3AZG - chains D and I of the 10 polymer chains in the assembly; structure by X-ray diffraction, 2.40 A resolution.

== Chain D ==
Molecule: Histone H2B type 1-J
From: Homo sapiens
UniProtKB: P06899 (H2B1J_HUMAN); residues 0-125 here correspond to UniProt positions 1-126 (UniProt number = residue number + 1)
Sequence (129 residues; each row starts with the number of its first residue; numbers below 1 keep their minus sign (Gly-3 is residue -3)):
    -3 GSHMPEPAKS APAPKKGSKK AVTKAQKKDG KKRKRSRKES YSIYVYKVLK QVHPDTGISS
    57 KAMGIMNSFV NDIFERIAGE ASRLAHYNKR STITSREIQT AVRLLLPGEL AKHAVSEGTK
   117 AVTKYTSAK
Not modelled in the structure: -3 to 30, 125
Construct notes: expression tag (-3 to -1)
UniProt features mapped onto this chain:
  - modified residue: Pro1 (N-acetylproline), Glu2 (ADP-ribosyl glutamic acid), Lys5 (N6-(2-hydroxyisobutyryl)lysine), Ser6 (ADP-ribosylserine), Lys11 (N6-(beta-hydroxybutyryl)lysine), Lys12 (N6-(2-hydroxyisobutyryl)lysine), Ser14 (Phosphoserine), Lys15 (N6-acetyllysine), Lys16 (N6-(beta-hydroxybutyryl)lysine), Lys20 (N6-(2-hydroxyisobutyryl)lysine), Lys23 (N6-(2-hydroxyisobutyryl)lysine), Lys24 (N6-(2-hydroxyisobutyryl)lysine), Lys34 (N6-(2-hydroxyisobutyryl)lysine), Glu35 (PolyADP-ribosyl glutamic acid), Ser36 (Phosphoserine), Lys43 (N6-(2-hydroxyisobutyryl)lysine), Lys46 (N6-(2-hydroxyisobutyryl)lysine), Lys57 (N6,N6-dimethyllysine), Arg79 (Dimethylated arginine), Lys85 (N6,N6,N6-trimethyllysine) and 6 more in UniProt
  - glycosylation: Ser112 (O-linked (GlcNAc) serine)
  - cross-link (Glycyl lysine isopeptide (Lys-Gly)): Lys5 (interchain with G-Cter in SUMO2), Lys20 (interchain with G-Cter in SUMO2), Lys34 (interchain with G-Cter in ubiquitin), Lys120 (interchain with G-Cter in ubiquitin)

== Chain I ==
Molecule: 146-nt DNA strand
Sequence (146 nucleotides; row label = number of the first residue in the row):
     1 ATCAATATCC ACCTGCAGAT TCTACCAAAA GTGTATTTGG AAACTGCTCC ATCAAAAGGC
    61 ATGTTCAGCT GAATTCAGCT GAACATGCCT TTTGATGGAG CAGTTTCCAA ATACACTTTT
   121 GGTAGAATCT GCAGGTGGAT ATTGAT
Not modelled in the structure: 146
Ion coordination: Mn2+ site 1 near DG78 (its only coordinating residue here); Mn2+ site 2 near DG100 (its only coordinating residue here); Mn2+ site 3 near DG121 (its only coordinating residue here)

== Chain D / chain I interface ==
Residue-residue contacts (19):
  Arg31(D) - DG103(I)  phosphate contact
  Arg31(D) - DT104(I)  phosphate contact
  Ser32(D) - DG103(I)  phosphate contact
  Arg33(D) - DA27(I)  hydrogen bond to the phosphate
  Arg33(D) - DA28(I)  salt bridge to the phosphate
  Glu35(D) - DA28(I)  phosphate contact
  Tyr42(D) - DT20(I)  phosphate contact
  Tyr42(D) - DT21(I)  hydrogen bond to the phosphate
  Gly53(D) - DT20(I)  phosphate contact
  Ile54(D) - DA19(I)  sugar contact
  Ile54(D) - DT20(I)  hydrogen bond to the phosphate
  Ser55(D) - DA19(I)  phosphate contact
  Ser56(D) - DA19(I)  hydrogen bond to the phosphate
  Arg86(D) - DG39(I)  salt bridge to the phosphate
  Arg86(D) - DG40(I)  salt bridge to the phosphate
  Ser87(D) - DT38(I)  phosphate contact
  Ser87(D) - DG39(I)  hydrogen bond to the phosphate
  Thr88(D) - DT38(I)  phosphate contact
  Thr88(D) - DG39(I)  hydrogen bond to the phosphate
Also at the interface, not in a pair above, chain D (14 interface residues in all): Lys34, Lys85
Also at the interface, not in a pair above, chain I (12 interface residues in all): DA29, DA102

== Overview ==
14 residues of chain D face 12 of chain I across their interface; the contacts include 6 hydrogen bonds and 3
salt bridges. Polar contacts include Arg33(D)-DA27(I), Tyr42(D)-DT21(I) and Ile54(D)-DT20(I).
Chain D is Histone H2B type 1-J (Homo sapiens) and chain I is a 146-nt DNA strand; the structure, Crystal
Structure of Human Nucleosome Core Particle Containing H3K115Q mutation, was determined by X-ray diffraction
together with 3AYW, 3AZE, 3AZF, 3AZH, 3AZJ, 3AZK and 3 further entries from the same study.
